Entry 7EL9 (electron microscopy, 3.20 A resolution); this record covers chains A and D of the 6 polymer chains in the assembly.

# Chain A (and D)
Name: RNA-directed RNA polymerase L
From: Machupo mammarenavirus
Notes: EC 2.7.7.48, 3.1.-.-; chain D of this document is another copy of the same molecule, construct and numbering; everything in this record applies to it too
Reference sequence: Q6IVU0 (Q6IVU0_MACHU); numbering as in UniProt (aligned over 1-2209)
Chain sequence (2209 residues; numbered 1 to 2209; the number before each row is that of its first residue):
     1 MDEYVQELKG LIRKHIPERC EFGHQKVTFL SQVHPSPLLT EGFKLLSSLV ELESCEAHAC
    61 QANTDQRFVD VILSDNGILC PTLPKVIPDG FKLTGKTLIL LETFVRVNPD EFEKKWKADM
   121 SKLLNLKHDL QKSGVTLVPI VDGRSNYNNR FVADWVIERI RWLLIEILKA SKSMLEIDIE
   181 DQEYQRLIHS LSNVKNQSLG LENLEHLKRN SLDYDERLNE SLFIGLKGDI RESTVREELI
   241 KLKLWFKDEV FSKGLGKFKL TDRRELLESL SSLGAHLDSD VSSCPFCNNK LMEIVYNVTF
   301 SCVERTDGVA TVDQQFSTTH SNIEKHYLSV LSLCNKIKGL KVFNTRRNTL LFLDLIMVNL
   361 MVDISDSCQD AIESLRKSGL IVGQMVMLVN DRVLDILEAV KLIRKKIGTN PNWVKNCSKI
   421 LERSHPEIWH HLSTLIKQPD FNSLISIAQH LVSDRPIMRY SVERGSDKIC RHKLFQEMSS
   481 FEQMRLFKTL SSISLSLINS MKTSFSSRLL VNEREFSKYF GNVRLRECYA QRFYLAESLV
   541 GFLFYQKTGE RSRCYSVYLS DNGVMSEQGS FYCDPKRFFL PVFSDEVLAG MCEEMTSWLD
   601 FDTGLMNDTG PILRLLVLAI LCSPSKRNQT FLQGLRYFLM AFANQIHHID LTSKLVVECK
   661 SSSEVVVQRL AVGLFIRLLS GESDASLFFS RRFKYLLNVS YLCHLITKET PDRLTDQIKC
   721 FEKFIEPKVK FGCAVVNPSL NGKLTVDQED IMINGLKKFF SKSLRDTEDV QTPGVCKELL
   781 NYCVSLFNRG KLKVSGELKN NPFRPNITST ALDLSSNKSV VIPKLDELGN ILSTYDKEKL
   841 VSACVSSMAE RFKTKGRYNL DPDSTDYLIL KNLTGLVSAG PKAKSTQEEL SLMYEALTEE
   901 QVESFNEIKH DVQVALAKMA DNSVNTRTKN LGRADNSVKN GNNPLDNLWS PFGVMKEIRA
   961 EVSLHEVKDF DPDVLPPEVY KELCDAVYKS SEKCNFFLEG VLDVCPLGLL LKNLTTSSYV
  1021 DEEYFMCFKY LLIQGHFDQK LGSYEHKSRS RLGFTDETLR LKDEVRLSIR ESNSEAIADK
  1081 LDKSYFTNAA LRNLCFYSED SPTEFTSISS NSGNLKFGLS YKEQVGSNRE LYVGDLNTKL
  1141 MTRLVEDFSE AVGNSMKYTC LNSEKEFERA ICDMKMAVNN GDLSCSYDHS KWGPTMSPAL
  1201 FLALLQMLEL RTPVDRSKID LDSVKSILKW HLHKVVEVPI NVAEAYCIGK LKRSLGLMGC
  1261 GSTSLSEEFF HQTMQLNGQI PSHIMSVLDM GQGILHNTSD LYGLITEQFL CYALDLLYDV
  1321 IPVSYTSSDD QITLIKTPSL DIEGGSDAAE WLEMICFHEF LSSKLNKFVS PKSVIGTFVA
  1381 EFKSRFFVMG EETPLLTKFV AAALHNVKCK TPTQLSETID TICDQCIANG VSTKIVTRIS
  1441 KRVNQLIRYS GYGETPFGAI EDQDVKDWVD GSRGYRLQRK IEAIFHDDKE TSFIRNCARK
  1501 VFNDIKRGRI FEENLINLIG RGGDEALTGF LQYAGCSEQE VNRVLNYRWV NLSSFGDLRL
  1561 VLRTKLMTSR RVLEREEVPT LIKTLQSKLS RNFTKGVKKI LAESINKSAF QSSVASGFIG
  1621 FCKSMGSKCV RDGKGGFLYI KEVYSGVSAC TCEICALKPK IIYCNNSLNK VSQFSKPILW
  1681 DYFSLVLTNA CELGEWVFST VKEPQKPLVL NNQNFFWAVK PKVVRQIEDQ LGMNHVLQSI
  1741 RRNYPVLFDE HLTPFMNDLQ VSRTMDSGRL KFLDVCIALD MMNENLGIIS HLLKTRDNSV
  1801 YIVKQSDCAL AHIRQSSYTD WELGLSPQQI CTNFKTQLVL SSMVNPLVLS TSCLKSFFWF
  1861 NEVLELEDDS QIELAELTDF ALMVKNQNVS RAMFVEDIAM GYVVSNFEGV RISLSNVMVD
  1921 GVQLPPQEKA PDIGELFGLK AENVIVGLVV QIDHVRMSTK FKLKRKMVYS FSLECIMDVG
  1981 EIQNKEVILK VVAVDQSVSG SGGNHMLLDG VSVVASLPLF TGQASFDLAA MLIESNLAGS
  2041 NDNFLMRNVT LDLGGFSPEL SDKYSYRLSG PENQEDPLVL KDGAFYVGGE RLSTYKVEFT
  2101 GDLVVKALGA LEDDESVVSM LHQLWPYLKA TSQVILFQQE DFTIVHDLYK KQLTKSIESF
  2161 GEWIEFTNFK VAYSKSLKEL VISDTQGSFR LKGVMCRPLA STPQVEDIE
Unresolved in the structure: 1, 16-20, 33-35, 63-88, 133-135, 172-179, 308-318, 463-467, 514-518, 805-1100, 1250-1262, 1340-1346, 1562-1575, 1592-1610, 1708-1709, 1928-1931, 1942-1946, 2159-2209
Cystine bridges: Cys55-Cys60, Cys1691-Cys1776
Ion coordination: Zn2+ site 1: Cys284, Cys287, Cys470, His472; Mn2+: Asp1188, Asp1330, Glu1381; Zn2+ site 2: Cys1650, Cys1652, Cys1655, Cys1664

# Chain A / chain D interface
Contacting residue pairs (104; chain A residue first):
  Phe151(A) with Val152(D)
  Val152(A) with Phe151(D); Val152(D), hydrophobic; Ala153(D)
  Ala153(A) with Val152(D); Ala153(D), hydrophobic
  Lys1500(A) with Lys1855(D)
  Arg1507(A) with Phe1858(D)
  Arg1509(A) with Lys1771(D), hydrogen bond (backbone-side chain); Asn1861(D); Leu1864(D)
  Ile1510(A) with Arg1769(D); Lys1771(D)
  Phe1511(A) with Arg1769(D)
  Glu1512(A) with Glu1512(D); Arg1769(D), salt bridge
  Glu1513(A) with Arg1742(D), salt bridge; Met1765(D)
  Asn1514(A) with Gly1768(D)
  Asn1517(A) with Thr1764(D), hydrogen bond (side chain-backbone); Met1765(D), hydrogen bond (side chain-backbone)
  Gln1532(A) with Gln1887(D), hydrogen bond
  Tyr1533(A) with Lys1855(D)
  Ala1534(A) with Lys1855(D)
  Gly1535(A) with Thr1851(D), hydrogen bond (backbone-side chain); Ser1852(D), hydrogen bond (backbone-side chain); Lys1855(D)
  Cys1536(A) with Ser1852(D), hydrogen bond (backbone-side chain); Gln1887(D)
  Ser1537(A) with Gln1887(D); Val1889(D)
  Glu1538(A) with Val1889(D)
  Gln1539(A) with Gln2074(D)
  Glu1540(A) with Ser1852(D), hydrogen bond
  Thr1700(A) with Glu2112(D), hydrogen bond
  Lys1702(A) with Glu2112(D)
  Arg1741(A) with Arg1742(D), hydrogen bond (side chain-backbone); Pro1745(D)
  Arg1742(A) with Glu1513(D), salt bridge; Arg1741(D)
  Asn1743(A) with Met1765(D)
  Pro1745(A) with Arg1741(D); Arg1763(D)
  Val1746(A) with Arg1763(D)
  Arg1763(A) with Pro1745(D); Val1746(D)
  Thr1764(A) with Asn1517(D), hydrogen bond (backbone-side chain)
  Met1765(A) with Glu1513(D); Asn1517(D), hydrogen bond (backbone-side chain); Asn1743(D)
  Gly1768(A) with Asn1514(D)
  Arg1769(A) with Ile1510(D); Phe1511(D); Glu1512(D), salt bridge
  Lys1771(A) with Arg1509(D), hydrogen bond (side chain-backbone); Ile1510(D)
  Thr1819(A) with Phe1858(D)
  Asp1820(A) with Phe1858(D); Trp1859(D), hydrogen bond (backbone-side chain)
  Trp1821(A) with Gln1837(D); Lys2106(D); Ala2107(D), hydrophobic; Ala2110(D)
  Glu1822(A) with Lys2106(D)
  Leu1823(A) with Asn1833(D); Trp1859(D); Leu2103(D), hydrophobic; Lys2106(D)
  Gly1824(A) with Leu1825(D); Trp1859(D)
  Leu1825(A) with Gly1824(D); Leu1825(D), hydrophobic
  Asn1833(A) with Leu1823(D)
  Gln1837(A) with Trp1821(D)
  Thr1851(A) with Gly1535(D), hydrogen bond (side chain-backbone)
  Ser1852(A) with Gly1535(D), hydrogen bond (side chain-backbone); Cys1536(D); Glu1540(D), hydrogen bond
  Lys1855(A) with Lys1500(D); Tyr1533(D); Ala1534(D); Gly1535(D)
  Phe1858(A) with Arg1507(D); Thr1819(D); Asp1820(D)
  Trp1859(A) with Asp1820(D), hydrogen bond (side chain-backbone); Leu1823(D); Gly1824(D)
  Asn1861(A) with Arg1509(D)
  Leu1864(A) with Arg1509(D)
  Gln1887(A) with Gln1532(D), hydrogen bond; Cys1536(D); Ser1537(D)
  Val1889(A) with Ser1537(D); Glu1538(D)
  Gln2074(A) with Gln1539(D)
  Leu2103(A) with Leu1823(D), hydrophobic
  Lys2106(A) with Trp1821(D); Glu1822(D); Leu1823(D)
  Ala2107(A) with Trp1821(D), hydrophobic
  Ala2110(A) with Trp1821(D)
  Glu2112(A) with Thr1700(D), hydrogen bond; Lys1702(D)
Also at the interface, not in a pair above, chain A (69 interface residues in all): His15, Phe1493, Asn1496, Asn1503, Gly1508, Gln1738, Tyr1818, Ser1841, Ser1850, Ser1856, Asn1888
Also at the interface, not in a pair above, chain D (69 interface residues in all): His15, Phe1493, Asn1496, Asn1503, Gly1508, Gln1738, Tyr1818, Ser1841, Ser1850, Ser1856, Asn1888

# In short
Chain A and chain D each contribute 69 residues to their interface, with 20 hydrogen bonds and 4 salt bridges.
Among the polar pairs are Glu1512(A)-Arg1769(D), Glu1513(A)-Arg1742(D) and Arg1509(A)-Lys1771(D). Cys284(A),
Cys287(A), Cys470(A) and His472(A) coordinate Zn2+ site 1.
Both chains are RNA-directed RNA polymerase L (Machupo mammarenavirus). Entry 7EL9 (Structure of Machupo virus
L polymerase in complex with Z protein and 3'-vRNA (dimeric complex)) was determined by electron microscopy
together with 7CKL, 7CKM, 7ELA, 7ELB and 7ELC from the same study.
